9HNY - chains CA and F1 of the 105 polymer chains in the assembly; structure by electron microscopy, 3.30 A resolution.

# Chain CA
Molecule: 9S RNA
Organism: Trypanosoma brucei
Sequence (620 nucleotides; row label = number of the first residue in the row; note: 10 numbers in that range are skipped by the numbering (no residue carries them; nothing is unmodelled there); a row labelled like 384A-384J holds insertion residues (384A, then the next letters in order)):
     1 UAAAUUAUGG UCAAUUGUUA GUAUUCAUAU UAAUUUUUUU AAAUGUUUUA UCAUUUUAUA
    61 AAGGUUUAUU UUUGAAAGAU UUUUUGUAUA AAAUUUUAGG AAUAGUUAAU AAUAAUUUAU
   121 AAUUUUGAUU AGAUUGUUUU GUUAAUGCUA UUAGAUGGGU GUGGAAAAAU AAAAAAAAUA
   181 AUUAAUAUAU AUCAAUAAUA AAUUAAAUUA AUCUAUUAGU CAGAAAUGGA UGCCAGCCGU
   241 UGCGGUAAUU UCUAUGCUUU UAAAUAUUAU ACAAUUAUCA UAUUAAAUUG UUAAGUGCUG
   301 AUUUAACCAA UAAAAAUAUA AAUAAUUUUU AUUUGUUUUU AAACACCAUU AGGUAUAUGC
   361 AAAUAUAAAA UUAUAGUAAU UAUA
384A-384J AAUUAUAUUA
   390 UAUUAUA
   402 UUUAUUCAUA UAAUUAAUAG GAUAAUAUUU GUAGUUUUUG AUACCAUGAU AAGGAUUAUA
   462 AAUUGAAAGU GUUAAUAUCA UAAUCAAAAU UUAUUAUUUA UAUUAAAUAU GUAUGUGUAG
   522 AUAAAAUAAG AAAUUAAAAA GGUAUUGUUG CCCACCAAUU UUUAUAAUAA AAAUAACGUG
   582 CAGUAAUUAA UAUAUUUAUA AAAAUAUAUU UUUUUUUUU
Not modelled in the structure: 208-227, 254-260, 349-353, 384A-384J, 402-416, 431-440, 489-510, 523-529, 538-559
Differences from the reference sequence: conflict U614 (A1802 in X02547.1), U615 (G1803 in X02547.1), U616 (C1804 in X02547.1), U618 (A1806 in X02547.1), U619 (A1807 in X02547.1), U620 (A1808 in X02547.1)

# Chain F1
Molecule: Mitochondrial small ribosomal subunit Rsm22
Organism: Trypanosoma brucei
UniProtKB: D0A703 (D0A703_TRYB9); numbering as in UniProt (aligned over 1-1041)
Chain sequence (1041 residues; each row starts with the number of its first residue):
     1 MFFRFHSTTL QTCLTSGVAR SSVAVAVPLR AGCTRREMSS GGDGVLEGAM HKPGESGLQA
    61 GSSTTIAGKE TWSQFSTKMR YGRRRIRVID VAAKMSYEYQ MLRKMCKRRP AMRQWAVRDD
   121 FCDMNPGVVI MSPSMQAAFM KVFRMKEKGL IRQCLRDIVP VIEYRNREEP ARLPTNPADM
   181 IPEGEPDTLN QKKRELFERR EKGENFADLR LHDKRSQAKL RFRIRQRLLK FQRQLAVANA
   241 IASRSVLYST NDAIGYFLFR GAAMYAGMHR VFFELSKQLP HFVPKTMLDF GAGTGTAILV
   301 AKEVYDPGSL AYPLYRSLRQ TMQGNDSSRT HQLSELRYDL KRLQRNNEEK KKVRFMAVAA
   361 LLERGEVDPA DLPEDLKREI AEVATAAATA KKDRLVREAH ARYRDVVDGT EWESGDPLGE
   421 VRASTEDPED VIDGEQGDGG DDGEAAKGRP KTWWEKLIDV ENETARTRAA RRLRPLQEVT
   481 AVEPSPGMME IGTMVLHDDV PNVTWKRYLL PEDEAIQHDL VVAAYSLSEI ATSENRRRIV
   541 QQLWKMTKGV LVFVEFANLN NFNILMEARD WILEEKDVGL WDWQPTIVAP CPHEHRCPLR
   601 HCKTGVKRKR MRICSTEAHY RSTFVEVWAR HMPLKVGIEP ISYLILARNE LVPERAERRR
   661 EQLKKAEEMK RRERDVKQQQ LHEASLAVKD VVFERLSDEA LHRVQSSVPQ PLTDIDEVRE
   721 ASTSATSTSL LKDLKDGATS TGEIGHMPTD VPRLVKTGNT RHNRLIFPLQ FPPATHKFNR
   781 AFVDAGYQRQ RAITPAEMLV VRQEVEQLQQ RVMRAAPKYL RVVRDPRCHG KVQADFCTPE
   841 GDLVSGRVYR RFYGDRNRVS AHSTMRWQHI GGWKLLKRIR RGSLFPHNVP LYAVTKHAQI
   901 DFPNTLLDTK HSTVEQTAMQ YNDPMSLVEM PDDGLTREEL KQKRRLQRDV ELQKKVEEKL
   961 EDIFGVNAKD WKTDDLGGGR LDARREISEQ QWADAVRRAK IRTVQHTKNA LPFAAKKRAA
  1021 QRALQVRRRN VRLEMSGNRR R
Not modelled in the structure: 1-43, 175-213, 357-376, 437-450, 717-725, 927-982
Differences from the reference sequence: conflict Arg695 (Cys in D0A703), Ser707 (Gly in D0A703)
Bound ions: 4Fe-4S cluster Fe: Cys591, His593, Cys597, Cys614, Cys837
Small-molecule neighbours:
  - S-adenosylmethionine (SAM): Tyr256, Met264, Phe290, Gly291, Gly293, Thr294, Gly295, Thr296, Ala297, Val482, Glu483, Pro484, Ser485, Met488, Ala524, Tyr525, Ser526, Glu529, Ile530, Ala531, Glu534, Ile539
  - 4Fe-4S cluster (SF4): Met566, Arg569, Pro590, Cys591, Pro592, His593, Cys597, Pro598, Leu599, Cys614, Arg821, Val823, Cys837

# How chain CA and chain F1 interact
Contacting residue pairs (107):
  U38(CA) with Lys1017(F1), phosphate contact; Gln1021(F1), hydrogen bond to the base
  U39(CA) with Lys1017(F1), phosphate contact; Arg1018(F1), sugar contact; Gln1021(F1), base contact
  U40(CA) with Arg1018(F1), salt bridge to the phosphate
  A60(CA) with Leu1033(F1), base contact
  A61(CA) with Arg1029(F1), phosphate contact; Leu1033(F1), base contact; Glu1034(F1), hydrogen bond to the sugar; Arg1040(F1), base contact
  A62(CA) with Arg1029(F1), salt bridge to the phosphate; Glu1034(F1), sugar contact; Asn1038(F1), hydrogen bond to the sugar
  U170(CA) with Leu1033(F1), phosphate contact
  A171(CA) with Asn1030(F1), hydrogen bond to the phosphate
  U188(CA) with Arg1022(F1), hydrogen bond to the phosphate
  A189(CA) with Arg1022(F1), salt bridge to the phosphate
  A200(CA) with Val1031(F1), sugar contact
  A201(CA) with Arg1029(F1), hydrogen bond to the phosphate
  A202(CA) with Gln1021(F1), base contact; Arg1029(F1), salt bridge to the phosphate
  A207(CA) with Lys1016(F1), hydrogen bond to the sugar
  G376(CA) with Arg215(F1), hydrogen bond to the base
  U377(CA) with Arg221(F1), salt bridge to the phosphate
  A378(CA) with Phe222(F1), base contact; Arg225(F1), salt bridge to the phosphate; Gln226(F1), hydrogen bond to the sugar
  A379(CA) with Gln226(F1), hydrogen bond to the base
  U443(CA) with Arg761(F1), salt bridge to the phosphate; Gln833(F1), sugar contact; Arg847(F1), salt bridge to the phosphate
  A444(CA) with Arg827(F1), salt bridge to the phosphate; Gln833(F1), hydrogen bond to the phosphate; Arg847(F1), salt bridge to the phosphate
  C445(CA) with Lys603(F1), sugar contact; Thr604(F1), sugar contact; Arg608(F1), base contact; Arg610(F1), hydrogen bond to the base; His897(F1), base contact
  C446(CA) with Lys603(F1), salt bridge to the phosphate; Lys607(F1), salt bridge to the phosphate; Gln920(F1), hydrogen bond to the phosphate; Tyr921(F1), hydrogen bond to the phosphate
  A447(CA) with Lys607(F1), salt bridge to the phosphate; Arg608(F1), salt bridge to the phosphate; Thr913(F1), sugar contact
  A476(CA) with Lys910(F1), salt bridge to the phosphate
  U477(CA) with Lys609(F1), salt bridge to the phosphate
  A478(CA) with Lys609(F1), phosphate contact
  U479(CA) with Arg608(F1), salt bridge to the phosphate; Arg610(F1), salt bridge to the phosphate
  C480(CA) with Arg610(F1), base contact; Arg827(F1), base contact
  A483(CA) with Arg761(F1), hydrogen bond to the sugar
  A484(CA) with Thr757(F1), sugar contact; Arg761(F1), salt bridge to the phosphate
  U485(CA) with Thr757(F1), hydrogen bond to the phosphate; Arg761(F1), salt bridge to the phosphate; Arg847(F1), phosphate contact
  C486(CA) with Lys831(F1), salt bridge to the phosphate; Arg847(F1), salt bridge to the phosphate; Tyr849(F1), hydrogen bond to the phosphate; Tyr853(F1), stacking on the base
  A487(CA) with His829(F1), phosphate contact; Gly830(F1), phosphate contact; Lys831(F1), hydrogen bond to the phosphate; Tyr849(F1), phosphate contact; Arg851(F1), hydrogen bond to the base; Tyr853(F1), phosphate contact
  A488(CA) with Gly830(F1), hydrogen bond to the sugar; Arg850(F1), phosphate contact; Arg851(F1), salt bridge to the phosphate; Trp873(F1), phosphate contact; Lys877(F1), phosphate contact
  G512(CA) with Pro53(F1), phosphate contact; Gly54(F1), phosphate contact; Lys78(F1), phosphate contact
  U513(CA) with His51(F1), salt bridge to the phosphate; Pro53(F1), phosphate contact; Gly54(F1), phosphate contact; Glu55(F1), phosphate contact; Lys78(F1), salt bridge to the phosphate; Met79(F1), sugar contact
  A514(CA) with Ser56(F1), hydrogen bond to the phosphate; Gly57(F1), hydrogen bond to the phosphate; Leu58(F1), phosphate contact; Phe75(F1), phosphate contact; Met79(F1), sugar contact; Arg83(F1), base contact
  U515(CA) with Arg83(F1), salt bridge to the phosphate
  G516(CA) with Arg152(F1), phosphate contact; Val627(F1), base contact
  U517(CA) with Arg152(F1), salt bridge to the phosphate; Val627(F1), base contact; Trp628(F1), sugar contact; Arg630(F1), hydrogen bond to the sugar; His631(F1), sugar contact
  G518(CA) with His631(F1), sugar contact; Pro633(F1), sugar contact
  U536(CA) with Gln226(F1), hydrogen bond to the base
  A537(CA) with Arg215(F1), hydrogen bond to the base; Ala218(F1), base contact; Lys219(F1), salt bridge to the phosphate; Phe222(F1), base contact; Arg223(F1), salt bridge to the phosphate
  A586(CA) with Arg233(F1), salt bridge to the phosphate
Interface residues without a listed pair, chain CA (48 interface residues in all): U203, A442, A532, A587
Interface residues without a listed pair, chain F1 (73 interface residues in all): Glu70, Arg87, Lys230, Phe624, Met632, Gly758, Cys828, Gln1025, Arg1027, Gly1037

# Summary
48 residues of chain CA and 73 residues of chain F1 are in contact, with 25 hydrogen bonds, 30 salt bridges
and 1 aromatic stacking contact. Among the polar pairs are U38(CA)-Gln1021(F1), G376(CA)-Arg215(F1) and
A379(CA)-Gln226(F1). Bound to chain F1: 4Fe-4S cluster and S-adenosylmethionine.
Here chain CA is 9S RNA and chain F1 is Mitochondrial small ribosomal subunit Rsm22, both from Trypanosoma
brucei. Entry 9HNY (Mitoribosomal small subunit in complex with Mettl15 and Mettl17) was determined by
electron microscopy.
